Entry 3OQ9 (X-ray diffraction, 6.80 A resolution (low resolution: residue-level contacts below are approximate; hydrogen-bond / salt-bridge calls are withheld)); this record covers chains B and I of the 10 polymer chains in the assembly.

# Chain B
Protein: Tumor necrosis factor receptor superfamily member 6
Organism: Mus musculus
Reference sequence: P25446 (TNR6_MOUSE); residues 223-308 here = UniProt positions 223-308
Chain sequence (86 residues; row label = number of the first residue in the row):
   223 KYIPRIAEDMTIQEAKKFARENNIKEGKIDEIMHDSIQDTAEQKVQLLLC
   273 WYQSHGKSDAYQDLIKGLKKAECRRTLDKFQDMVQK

# Chain I
Protein: Protein FADD
Organism: Homo sapiens
Reference sequence: Q13158 (FADD_HUMAN); residue numbers follow UniProt; this construct covers 93-184
Chain sequence (100 residues; numbered 93 to 192; the number before each row is that of its first residue):
    93 GEEDLCAAFNVICDNVGKDWRRLARQLKVSDTKIDSIEDRYPRNLTERVR
   143 ESLRIWKNTEKENATVAHLVGALRSCQMNLVADLVQEVQQARLEHHHHHH
Unresolved in the structure: 185-192
Construct notes: expression tag (185-192)
What the authors report for this chain:
  - mutagenesis - R117E, D123R, R135E, R142E, K153E: decreased binding to Tumor necrosis factor receptor superfamily member 6 (chain B)
  - mutagenesis - N150K: unchanged binding to Tumor necrosis factor receptor superfamily member 6 (chain B)

# How chain B and chain I interact
Contacting residue pairs (10):
  Lys250(B) - Gln169(I)
  Glu253(B) - Arg114(I)
  Glu264(B) - Lys110(I)
  Gln268(B) - Lys110(I)
  Tyr274(B) - Leu172(I)
  Gln275(B) - Gln169(I)
  Gln275(B) - Met170(I)
  Gln275(B) - Asn171(I)
  Ser276(B) - Asn171(I)
  Gly278(B) - Asp175(I)
Also at the interface, not in a pair above, chain B (10 interface residues in all): Lys247, His277
Interface features reported in the paper:
  - hot spots on chain I (mutagenesis) - L172K, D175K: decreased binding to Tumor necrosis factor receptor superfamily member 6 (chain B)

# Summary
10 residues of chain B face 7 of chain I across their interface. From the paper: R117E, D123R and R135E of
chain I, among others, reduce binding to Tumor necrosis factor receptor superfamily member 6 (chain B); N150K
of chain I leaves binding to Tumor necrosis factor receptor superfamily member 6 (chain B) unchanged; 8
substitutions were tested in all.
Chain B is Tumor necrosis factor receptor superfamily member 6 (Mus musculus) and chain I is Protein FADD
(Homo sapiens); the structure, Structure of the FAS/FADD death domain assembly, was determined by X-ray
diffraction.
